5JYP - chain A; structure by X-ray diffraction, 2.74 A resolution.

[Chain A]
Name: Glutaminase kidney isoform, mitochondrial
Organism: Homo sapiens
Notes: EC 3.5.1.2
UniProtKB: O94925 (GLSK_HUMAN); numbering as in UniProt (aligned over 221-533)
Sequence (333 residues; numbered 201 to 533; the number before each row is that of its first residue):
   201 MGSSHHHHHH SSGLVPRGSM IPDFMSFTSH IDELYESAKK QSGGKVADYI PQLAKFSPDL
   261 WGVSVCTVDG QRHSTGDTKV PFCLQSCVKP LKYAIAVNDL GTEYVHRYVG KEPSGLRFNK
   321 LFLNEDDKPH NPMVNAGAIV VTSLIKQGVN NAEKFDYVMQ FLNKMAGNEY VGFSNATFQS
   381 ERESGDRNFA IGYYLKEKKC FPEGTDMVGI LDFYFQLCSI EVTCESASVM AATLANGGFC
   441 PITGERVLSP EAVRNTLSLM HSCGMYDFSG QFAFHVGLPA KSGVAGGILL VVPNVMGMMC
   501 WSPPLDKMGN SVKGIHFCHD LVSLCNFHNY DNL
Not modelled in the structure: 201-218, 315-319, 532-533
Sequence notes: expression tag (201-220)
Ligand contacts: ZBS (2-phenyl-N-[5-[(1S,3S)-3-[5-(2-phenylethanoylamino)-1,3,4-thiadiazol-2-yl]cyclohexyl]-1,3,4-thiadiazol-2-yl]ethanamide): Lys320, Leu321, Phe322, Leu323, Asn324, Glu325, Tyr394
UniProt features mapped onto this chain:
  - region: Gly315 to Phe322 (Highly mobile activation loop)
  - binding site (substrate): Ser286, Asn335, Glu381, Asn388, Tyr414, Tyr466, Val484
  - modified residue: Lys311 (N6-acetyllysine)
  - natural variant: Arg272 (R272K: In DEE71), Pro313 (P313L: In GDPAG), Ser482 (S482C: In CASGID)
  - mutagenesis: Tyr249 (Y249A: Loss of enzyme activity), Ser286 (S286A: Loss of enzyme activity), Lys289 (K289A: Loss of enzyme activity), Phe318 (F318Y: No effect on catalytic activity. Loss of inhibition by BPTES; when associated with S-322), Leu321 (L321A: Decreased enzyme activity), Phe322 (F322S: No effect on catalytic activity. Loss of inhibition by BPTES; when associated with Y-318), Leu323 (L323A: Decreased enzyme activity), Tyr394 (Y394A: Decreased enzyme activity; Y394L: No effect on catalytic activity. Loss of inhibition by BPTES), Tyr466 (Y466A: Loss of enzyme activity)
What the authors report for this chain:
  - binding site for ZBS: Leu321, Phe322, Leu323, Tyr394
  - conformationally variable residues (order/disorder transition): Leu316 to Leu321

[Summary]
Ligands of chain A: compound ZBS. UniProt lists 7 substrate-binding residues and 9 mutagenesis sites. The
paper reports a binding site for ZBS at Leu321, Phe322 and Leu323 among others; conformational variability at
Leu316.
Chain A is Glutaminase kidney isoform, mitochondrial (Homo sapiens); the structure, Allosteric inhibition of
Kidney Isoform of Glutaminase, was determined by X-ray diffraction together with 5JYO from the same study.
